Entry 8GS5 (X-ray diffraction, 4.49 A resolution (low resolution: residue-level contacts below are approximate; hydrogen-bond / salt-bridge calls are withheld)); this record covers chains D and B of the 8 polymer chains in the assembly.

Chain D:
Protein: Isocitrate dehydrogenase [NAD] subunit gamma, mitochondrial
Source organism: Homo sapiens
UniProtKB: P51553 (IDH3G_HUMAN); residues 1-354 here correspond to UniProt positions 40-393 (UniProt number = residue number + 39)
Amino-acid sequence (354 residues; row label = number of the first residue in the row):
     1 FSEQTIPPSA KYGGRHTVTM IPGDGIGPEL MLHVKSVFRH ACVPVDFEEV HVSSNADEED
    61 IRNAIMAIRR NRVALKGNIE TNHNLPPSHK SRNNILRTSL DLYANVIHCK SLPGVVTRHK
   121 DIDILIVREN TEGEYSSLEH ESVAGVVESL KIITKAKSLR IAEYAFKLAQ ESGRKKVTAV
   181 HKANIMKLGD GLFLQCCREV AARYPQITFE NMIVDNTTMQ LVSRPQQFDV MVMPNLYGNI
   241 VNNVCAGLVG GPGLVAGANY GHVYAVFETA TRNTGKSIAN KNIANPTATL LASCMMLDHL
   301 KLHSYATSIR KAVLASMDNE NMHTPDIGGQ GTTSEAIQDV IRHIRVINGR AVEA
Not modelled in the structure: 1-6, 81-87, 353-354

Chain B:
Protein: Isoform A of Isocitrate dehydrogenase [NAD] subunit beta, mitochondrial
Source organism: Homo sapiens
UniProtKB: O43837-2 (IDH3B_HUMAN); residues 1-340 here correspond to UniProt positions 35-374 (UniProt number = residue number + 34)
Amino-acid sequence (352 residues; numbered 1 to 352; the number before each row is that of its first residue):
     1 ASRSQAEDVR VEGSFPVTML PGDGVGPELM HAVKEVFKAA AVPVEFQEHH LSEVQNMASE
    61 EKLEQVLSSM KENKVAIIGK IHTPMEYKGE LASYDMRLRR KLDLFANVVH VKSLPGYMTR
   121 HNNLDLVIIR EQTEGEYSSL EHESARGVIE CLKIVTRAKS QRIAKFAFDY ATKKGRGKVT
   181 AVHKANIMKL GDGLFLQCCE EVAELYPKIK FETMIIDNCC MQLVQNPYQF DVLVMPNLYG
   241 NIIDNLAAGL VGGAGVVPGE SYSAEYAVFE TGARHPFAQA VGRNIANPTA MLLSASNMLR
   301 HLNLEYHSSM IADAVKKVIK VGKVRTSDMG GYATCHDFTE EICRRVKDLD EN
Not modelled in the structure: 1-13, 349-352
Construct notes: expression tag (341-352)
What the authors report for this chain:
  - conformationally variable residues (side-chain flip): Tyr-137
  - catalytic residues: Lys-184 (proposed by the authors, not directly observed)

Interface between chain D and chain B:
Residue-residue contacts - 5 pairs, chain D then chain B:
  His-140(D) / Glu-150(B)
  Ser-142(D) / Val-148(B)
  Val-143(D) / Val-148(B)
  Glu-148(D) / His-142(B)
  Glu-148(D) / Glu-150(B)
Other interface residues (no listed pair), chain D (5 interface residues in all): Val-146
Other interface residues (no listed pair), chain B (4 interface residues in all): Ser-144

Overview:
5 residues of chain D and 4 residues of chain B are in contact. The paper reports the catalytic residue
Lys-184(B); conformational variability at Tyr-137(B).
Chain D is Isocitrate dehydrogenase [NAD] subunit gamma, mitochondrial and chain B is Isoform A of Isocitrate
dehydrogenase [NAD] subunit beta, mitochondrial, both from Homo sapiens; the structure, Crystal structure of a
constitutively active mutant of human IDH3 holoenzyme in apo form, was determined by X-ray diffraction,
deposited together with 8GRB, 8GRD, 8GRG and 8GRU.
